Entry 4ZH2 (X-ray diffraction, 4.20 A resolution (low resolution: residue-level contacts below are approximate; hydrogen-bond / salt-bridge calls are withheld)); this record covers chains C and D of the 6 polymer chains in the assembly.

Chain C:
Molecule: DNA-directed RNA polymerase subunit beta
From: Escherichia coli (strain K12)
Notes: EC 2.7.7.6
UniProtKB: P0A8V2 (RPOB_ECOLI); residues 1-1342 here = UniProt positions 1-1342
Sequence (1342 residues; each row starts with the number of its first residue):
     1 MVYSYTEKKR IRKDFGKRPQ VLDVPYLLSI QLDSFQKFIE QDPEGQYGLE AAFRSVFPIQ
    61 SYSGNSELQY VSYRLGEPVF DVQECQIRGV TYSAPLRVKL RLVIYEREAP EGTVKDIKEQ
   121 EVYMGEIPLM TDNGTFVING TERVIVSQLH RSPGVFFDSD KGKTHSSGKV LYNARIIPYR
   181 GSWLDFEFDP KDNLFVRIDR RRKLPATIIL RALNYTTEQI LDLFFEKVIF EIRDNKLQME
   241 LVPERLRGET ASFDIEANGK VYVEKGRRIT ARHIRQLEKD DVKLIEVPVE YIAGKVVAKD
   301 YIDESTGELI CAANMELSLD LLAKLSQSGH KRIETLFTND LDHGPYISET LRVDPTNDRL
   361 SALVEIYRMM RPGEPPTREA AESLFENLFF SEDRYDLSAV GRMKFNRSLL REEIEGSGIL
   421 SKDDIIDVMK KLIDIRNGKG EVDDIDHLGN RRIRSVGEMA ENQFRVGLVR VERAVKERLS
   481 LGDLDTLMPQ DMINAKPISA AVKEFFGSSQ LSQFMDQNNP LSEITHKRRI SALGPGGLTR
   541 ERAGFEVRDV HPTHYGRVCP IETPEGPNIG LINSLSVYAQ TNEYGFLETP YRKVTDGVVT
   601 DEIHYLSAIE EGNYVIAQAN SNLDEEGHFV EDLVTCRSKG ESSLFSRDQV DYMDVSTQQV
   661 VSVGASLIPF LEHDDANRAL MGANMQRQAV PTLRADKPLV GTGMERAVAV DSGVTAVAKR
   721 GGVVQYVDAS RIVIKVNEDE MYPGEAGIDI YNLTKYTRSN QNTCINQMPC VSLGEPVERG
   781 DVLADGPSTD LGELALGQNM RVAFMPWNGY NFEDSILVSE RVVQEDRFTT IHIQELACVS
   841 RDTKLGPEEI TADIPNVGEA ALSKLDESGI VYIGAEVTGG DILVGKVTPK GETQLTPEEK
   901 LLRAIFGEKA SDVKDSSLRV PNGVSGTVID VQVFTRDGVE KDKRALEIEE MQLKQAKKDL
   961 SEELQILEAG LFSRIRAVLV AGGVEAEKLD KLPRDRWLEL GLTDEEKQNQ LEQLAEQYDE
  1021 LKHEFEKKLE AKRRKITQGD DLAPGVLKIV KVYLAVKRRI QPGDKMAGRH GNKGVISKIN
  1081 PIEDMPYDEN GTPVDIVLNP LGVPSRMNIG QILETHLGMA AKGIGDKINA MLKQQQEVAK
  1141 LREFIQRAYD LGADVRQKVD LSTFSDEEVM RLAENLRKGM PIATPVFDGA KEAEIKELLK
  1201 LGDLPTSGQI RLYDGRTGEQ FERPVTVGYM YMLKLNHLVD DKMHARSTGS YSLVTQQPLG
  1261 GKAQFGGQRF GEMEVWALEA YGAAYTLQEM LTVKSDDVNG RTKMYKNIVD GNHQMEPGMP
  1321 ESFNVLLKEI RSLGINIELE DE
Unresolved in the structure: 1-2
Swiss-Prot annotation at these positions:
  - modified residue (N6-acetyllysine): Lys-1022, Lys-1200
  - mutagenesis: Ile-561 (I561S: Resistant to antibiotics salinamide A and B), Ile-569 (I569S: Resistant to antibiotics salinamide A and B), Ala-665 (A665E: Resistant to antibiotics salinamide A and B), Asp-675 (D675A/G: Resistant to antibiotics salinamide A and B), Asn-677 (N677H/K: Resistant to antibiotics salinamide A and B), Leu-680 (L680M: Resistant to antibiotics salinamide A and B), Glu-813 (E813K: Disrupts the enzyme's active center)
Small-molecule neighbours: 4OB (N-hydroxy-N'-phenyl-3-(trifluoromethyl)benzenecarboximidamide): Val-550, His-551, Pro-552, Tyr-555, Arg-637, Gly-640, Glu-641, Ser-642
What the authors report for this chain:
  - binding site for 4OB: Pro-552, Tyr-555, Arg-637, Gly-640, Ser-642

Chain D:
Molecule: DNA-directed RNA polymerase subunit beta'
From: Escherichia coli (strain K12)
Notes: EC 2.7.7.6
UniProtKB: P0A8T7 (RPOC_ECOLI); numbering as in UniProt (aligned over 1-1407)
Sequence (1407 residues; row label = number of the first residue in the row):
     1 MKDLLKFLKA QTKTEEFDAI KIALASPDMI RSWSFGEVKK PETINYRTFK PERDGLFCAR
    61 IFGPVKDYEC LCGKYKRLKH RGVICEKCGV EVTQTKVRRE RMGHIELASP TAHIWFLKSL
   121 PSRIGLLLDM PLRDIERVLY FESYVVIEGG MTNLERQQIL TEEQYLDALE EFGDEFDAKM
   181 GAEAIQALLK SMDLEQECEQ LREELNETNS ETKRKKLTKR IKLLEAFVQS GNKPEWMILT
   241 VLPVLPPDLR PLVPLDGGRF ATSDLNDLYR RVINRNNRLK RLLDLAAPDI IVRNEKRMLQ
   301 EAVDALLDNG RRGRAITGSN KRPLKSLADM IKGKQGRFRQ NLLGKRVDYS GRSVITVGPY
   361 LRLHQCGLPK KMALELFKPF IYGKLELRGL ATTIKAAKKM VEREEAVVWD ILDEVIREHP
   421 VLLNRAPTLH RLGIQAFEPV LIEGKAIQLH PLVCAAYNAD FDGDQMAVHV PLTLEAQLEA
   481 RALMMSTNNI LSPANGEPII VPSQDVVLGL YYMTRDCVNA KGEGMVLTGP KEAERLYRSG
   541 LASLHARVKV RITEYEKDAN GELVAKTSLK DTTVGRAILW MIVPKGLPYS IVNQALGKKA
   601 ISKMLNTCYR ILGLKPTVIF ADQIMYTGFA YAARSGASVG IDDMVIPEKK HEIISEAEAE
   661 VAEIQEQFQS GLVTAGERYN KVIDIWAAAN DRVSKAMMDN LQTETVINRD GQEEKQVSFN
   721 SIYMMADSGA RGSAAQIRQL AGMRGLMAKP DGSIIETPIT ANFREGLNVL QYFISTHGAR
   781 KGLADTALKT ANSGYLTRRL VDVAQDLVVT EDDCGTHEGI MMTPVIEGGD VKEPLRDRVL
   841 GRVTAEDVLK PGTADILVPR NTLLHEQWCD LLEENSVDAV KVRSVVSCDT DFGVCAHCYG
   901 RDLARGHIIN KGEAIGVIAA QSIGEPGTQL TMRTFHIGGA ASRAAAESSI QVKNKGSIKL
   961 SNVKSVVNSS GKLVITSRNT ELKLIDEFGR TKESYKVPYG AVLAKGDGEQ VAGGETVANW
  1021 DPHTMPVITE VSGFVRFTDM IDGQTITRQT DELTGLSSLV VLDSAERTAG GKDLRPALKI
  1081 VDAQGNDVLI PGTDMPAQYF LPGKAIVQLE DGVQISSGDT LARIPQESGG TKDITGGLPR
  1141 VADLFEARRP KEPAILAEIS GIVSFGKETK GKRRLVITPV DGSDPYEEMI PKWRQLNVFE
  1201 GERVERGDVI SDGPEAPHDI LRLRGVHAVT RYIVNEVQDV YRLQGVKIND KHIEVIVRQM
  1261 LRKATIVNAG SSDFLEGEQV EYSRVKIANR ELEANGKVGA TYSRDLLGIT KASLATESFI
  1321 SAASFQETTR VLTEAAVAGK RDELRGLKEN VIVGRLIPAG TGYAYHQDRM RRRAAGEAPA
  1381 APQVTAEDAS ASLAELLNAG LGGSDNE
Unresolved in the structure: 1-7, 932-1134, 1377-1407
Swiss-Prot annotation at these positions:
  - binding site (Zn(2+)): Cys-70, Cys-72, Cys-85, Cys-88, Cys-814, Cys-888, Cys-895, Cys-898
  - binding site (Mg(2+)): Asp-460, Asp-462, Asp-464
  - modified residue: Lys-983 (N6-acetyllysine)
  - mutagenesis: Gln-504 (Q504P: Resistant to antibiotics salinamide A and B), Asn-690 (N690D: Resistant to antibiotics salinamide A and B), Met-697 (M697V: Resistant to antibiotics salinamide A and B), Ala-735 (A735T: Resistant to antibiotics salinamide A and B), Arg-738 (R738C/H/P/S: Resistant to antibiotics salinamide A and B), Ala-748 (A748E: Resistant to antibiotics salinamide A and B), Pro-758 (P758S/T: Resistant to antibiotics salinamide A and B), Phe-763 (F763C: Resistant to antibiotics salinamide A and B), Ser-775 (S775A: Resistant to antibiotics salinamide A and B), Ala-779 (A779T/V: Resistant to antibiotics salinamide A and B), Arg-780 (R780C: Resistant to antibiotics salinamide A and B), Gly-782 (G782A/C: Resistant to antibiotics salinamide A and B), 1 further mutagenesis entry in UniProt
Metal / ion sites: Zn2+ site 1: Cys-70, Cys-72, Cys-85, Cys-88; Mg2+ near Asp-460 (its only coordinating residue here); Zn2+ site 2: Cys-814, Cys-888, Cys-895, Cys-898
Small-molecule neighbours: 4OB (N-hydroxy-N'-phenyl-3-(trifluoromethyl)benzenecarboximidamide): Lys-749, Pro-750, Ile-755, Leu-770, Phe-773, Ile-774, His-777
What the authors report for this chain:
  - binding site for 4OB: Pro-750, Ile-755, Leu-770, Phe-773, Ile-774, His-777

How chain C and chain D interact:
Pairs across the interface - 346 pairs, chain C then chain D:
  Phe-545(C) / His-777(D)
  Phe-545(C) / Lys-781(D)
  Arg-548(C) / Arg-780(D)
  Asp-549(C) / Pro-750(D)
  Asp-549(C) / His-777(D)
  Asp-549(C) / Arg-780(D)
  Val-550(C) / Phe-773(D)
  Val-550(C) / His-777(D)
  Val-550(C) / Arg-780(D)
  His-551(C) / Phe-773(D)
  Tyr-555(C) / Val-769(D)
  Tyr-555(C) / Leu-770(D)
  Tyr-555(C) / Phe-773(D)
  Pro-560(C) / Phe-773(D)
  Pro-560(C) / Thr-776(D)
  Pro-560(C) / Arg-780(D)
  Ile-561(C) / Tyr-772(D)
  Ile-561(C) / Thr-776(D)
  Thr-563(C) / Arg-780(D)
  Glu-565(C) / Leu-783(D)
  Gly-570(C) / Arg-780(D)
  Asn-573(C) / Arg-780(D)
  Gln-618(C) / Val-769(D)
  Gln-618(C) / Leu-770(D)
  Ala-619(C) / Val-769(D)
  Asn-620(C) / Asn-768(D)
  Glu-641(C) / Lys-749(D)
  Thr-657(C) / Val-769(D)
  Val-660(C) / Val-769(D)
  Val-660(C) / Phe-773(D)
  Leu-671(C) / Tyr-772(D)
  Glu-672(C) / Leu-767(D)
  His-673(C) / Phe-763(D)
  His-673(C) / Arg-764(D)
  His-673(C) / Glu-765(D)
  His-673(C) / Gly-766(D)
  Asp-674(C) / Phe-763(D)
  Asp-674(C) / Tyr-772(D)
  Asp-675(C) / Arg-744(D)
  Asp-675(C) / Phe-763(D)
  Asp-675(C) / Tyr-772(D)
  Ala-676(C) / Tyr-772(D)
  Ala-676(C) / Ser-775(D)
  Ala-676(C) / Thr-776(D)
  Ala-676(C) / Ala-779(D)
  Asn-677(C) / Ala-779(D)
  Asn-677(C) / Leu-783(D)
  Ala-679(C) / Tyr-772(D)
  Leu-680(C) / Leu-783(D)
  Phe-804(C) / Ala-637(D)
  Phe-804(C) / Ser-638(D)
  Met-805(C) / Ala-633(D)
  Met-805(C) / Ala-637(D)
  Pro-806(C) / Asp-505(D)
  Pro-806(C) / Ala-632(D)
  Pro-806(C) / Ala-633(D)
  Pro-806(C) / Ala-637(D)
  Asn-808(C) / Pro-359(D)
  Asn-808(C) / Phe-629(D)
  Asn-808(C) / Ala-633(D)
  Gly-809(C) / Val-357(D)
  Gly-809(C) / Pro-359(D)
  Gly-809(C) / Phe-629(D)
  Tyr-810(C) / Val-357(D)
  Tyr-810(C) / Pro-359(D)
  Tyr-810(C) / Tyr-360(D)
  Asn-811(C) / Asp-505(D)
  Phe-812(C) / Val-357(D)
  Phe-812(C) / Pro-451(D)
  Phe-812(C) / Phe-461(D)
  Phe-812(C) / Ser-503(D)
  Phe-812(C) / Gln-504(D)
  Phe-812(C) / Asp-505(D)
  Phe-812(C) / Phe-629(D)
  Glu-813(C) / Asp-460(D)
  Glu-813(C) / Phe-461(D)
  Glu-813(C) / Gln-504(D)
  Asp-814(C) / Phe-461(D)
  Asp-814(C) / Asp-462(D)
  Ser-815(C) / Val-357(D)
  Ser-815(C) / Phe-461(D)
  Arg-841(C) / Asp-256(D)
  Arg-841(C) / Gly-257(D)
  Lys-844(C) / Arg-47(D)
  Lys-844(C) / Phe-49(D)
  Gln-894(C) / Lys-66(D)
  Pro-897(C) / Arg-77(D)
  Pro-1044(C) / Gly-257(D)
  Gln-1061(C) / Lys-445(D)
  Pro-1062(C) / Ala-446(D)
  Gly-1063(C) / Val-354(D)
  Gly-1063(C) / Ala-446(D)
  Lys-1065(C) / Asp-462(D)
  Lys-1065(C) / Gly-463(D)
  Lys-1073(C) / Asp-462(D)
  Gly-1074(C) / Phe-461(D)
  Val-1075(C) / Val-354(D)
  Val-1075(C) / Ile-355(D)
  Val-1075(C) / Phe-461(D)
  Val-1075(C) / Gly-463(D)
  Ser-1077(C) / Thr-356(D)
  Ser-1077(C) / Val-357(D)
  Asn-1099(C) / Asp-505(D)
  Pro-1100(C) / Ala-637(D)
  Pro-1100(C) / Val-639(D)
  Leu-1101(C) / Gln-504(D)
  Leu-1101(C) / Asp-505(D)
  Leu-1101(C) / Leu-508(D)
  Leu-1101(C) / Met-725(D)
  Leu-1101(C) / Ala-730(D)
  Leu-1101(C) / Arg-731(D)
  Val-1103(C) / Val-639(D)
  Pro-1104(C) / Met-725(D)
  Ser-1105(C) / Arg-731(D)
  Ser-1105(C) / Gln-736(D)
  Arg-1106(C) / Arg-731(D)
  Met-1107(C) / Gln-736(D)
  Met-1107(C) / Leu-740(D)
  Met-1107(C) / Phe-763(D)
  Ile-1109(C) / Met-644(D)
  Ile-1109(C) / Leu-740(D)
  Ile-1109(C) / Phe-763(D)
  Ile-1112(C) / Val-639(D)
  Ile-1112(C) / Ile-641(D)
  Leu-1113(C) / Ile-641(D)
  His-1116(C) / Ile-641(D)
  Phe-1187(C) / Leu-767(D)
  Phe-1187(C) / Tyr-772(D)
  Glu-1192(C) / Ile-641(D)
  Glu-1192(C) / Asp-642(D)
  Glu-1192(C) / Arg-764(D)
  Lys-1196(C) / Asp-642(D)
  Ser-1207(C) / Asp-642(D)
  Gln-1209(C) / Ser-638(D)
  Gln-1209(C) / Gly-640(D)
  Glu-1219(C) / Arg-538(D)
  Glu-1219(C) / Arg-634(D)
  Phe-1221(C) / Ala-633(D)
  Phe-1221(C) / Arg-634(D)
  Glu-1222(C) / Tyr-512(D)
  Glu-1222(C) / Tyr-537(D)
  Glu-1222(C) / Arg-634(D)
  Glu-1222(C) / Ser-635(D)
  Glu-1222(C) / Gly-636(D)
  Arg-1223(C) / Tyr-512(D)
  Arg-1223(C) / Ser-635(D)
  Arg-1223(C) / Gly-636(D)
  Arg-1223(C) / Ala-637(D)
  Arg-1223(C) / Phe-719(D)
  Arg-1223(C) / Asn-720(D)
  Arg-1223(C) / Ser-721(D)
  Arg-1223(C) / Met-724(D)
  Pro-1224(C) / Gly-636(D)
  Val-1225(C) / Gly-636(D)
  Val-1225(C) / Ser-638(D)
  Thr-1226(C) / Ser-638(D)
  Thr-1226(C) / Val-639(D)
  Thr-1226(C) / Gly-640(D)
  Val-1239(C) / Lys-445(D)
  Asp-1240(C) / Lys-445(D)
  Lys-1242(C) / Arg-352(D)
  Lys-1242(C) / Val-354(D)
  Lys-1242(C) / Gln-465(D)
  Met-1243(C) / Arg-352(D)
  Met-1243(C) / Ser-353(D)
  Met-1243(C) / Met-372(D)
  Met-1243(C) / Lys-445(D)
  His-1244(C) / Gly-351(D)
  His-1244(C) / Arg-352(D)
  Ala-1245(C) / Ser-350(D)
  Ala-1245(C) / Glu-375(D)
  Arg-1246(C) / Asp-348(D)
  Arg-1246(C) / Tyr-349(D)
  Arg-1246(C) / Ser-350(D)
  Arg-1246(C) / Leu-376(D)
  Ser-1247(C) / Asp-348(D)
  Ser-1247(C) / Tyr-349(D)
  Ser-1247(C) / Glu-375(D)
  Ser-1247(C) / Leu-376(D)
  Thr-1248(C) / Asp-348(D)
  Tyr-1251(C) / Asp-348(D)
  Leu-1253(C) / Arg-99(D)
  Leu-1253(C) / Pro-251(D)
  Val-1254(C) / Arg-99(D)
  Gln-1256(C) / Lys-96(D)
  Gln-1256(C) / Arg-99(D)
  Gln-1257(C) / Gln-340(D)
  Gln-1257(C) / Lys-345(D)
  Pro-1258(C) / Arg-346(D)
  Pro-1258(C) / Val-347(D)
  Pro-1258(C) / Asp-348(D)
  Phe-1265(C) / Arg-352(D)
  Gly-1267(C) / Arg-346(D)
  Gly-1267(C) / Val-347(D)
  Gly-1267(C) / Ser-350(D)
  Gln-1268(C) / Lys-345(D)
  Gln-1268(C) / Arg-346(D)
  Gln-1268(C) / Val-347(D)
  Gln-1268(C) / Ser-350(D)
  Gln-1268(C) / Gly-351(D)
  Gln-1268(C) / Arg-352(D)
  Gln-1268(C) / Ala-467(D)
  Arg-1269(C) / Gly-344(D)
  Arg-1269(C) / Lys-345(D)
  Arg-1269(C) / Arg-346(D)
  Phe-1270(C) / Gly-344(D)
  Phe-1270(C) / Lys-345(D)
  Phe-1270(C) / Val-347(D)
  Phe-1270(C) / His-469(D)
  Gly-1271(C) / Leu-342(D)
  Gly-1271(C) / Leu-343(D)
  Gly-1271(C) / Gly-344(D)
  Glu-1272(C) / Leu-342(D)
  Glu-1272(C) / Arg-798(D)
  Glu-1272(C) / Lys-1348(D)
  Met-1273(C) / Thr-428(D)
  Glu-1274(C) / Asn-424(D)
  Glu-1274(C) / Thr-428(D)
  Glu-1274(C) / Ile-434(D)
  Trp-1276(C) / Arg-798(D)
  Trp-1276(C) / Val-801(D)
  Trp-1276(C) / Val-917(D)
  Trp-1276(C) / Gln-921(D)
  Trp-1276(C) / Lys-1348(D)
  Ala-1277(C) / Ile-434(D)
  Ala-1277(C) / Gln-921(D)
  Leu-1278(C) / Met-484(D)
  Glu-1279(C) / Gln-805(D)
  Glu-1279(C) / Ala-914(D)
  Glu-1279(C) / Leu-1347(D)
  Glu-1279(C) / Val-1351(D)
  Glu-1279(C) / Ile-1357(D)
  Ala-1280(C) / Arg-431(D)
  Ala-1280(C) / Glu-913(D)
  Ala-1280(C) / Ile-918(D)
  Ala-1280(C) / Gln-921(D)
  Tyr-1281(C) / Arg-431(D)
  Tyr-1281(C) / Leu-432(D)
  Tyr-1281(C) / Ile-434(D)
  Tyr-1281(C) / Gln-435(D)
  Tyr-1281(C) / Met-484(D)
  Tyr-1281(C) / Asn-489(D)
  Gly-1282(C) / Leu-483(D)
  Gly-1282(C) / Gly-1360(D)
  Gly-1282(C) / Thr-1361(D)
  Ala-1283(C) / Glu-479(D)
  Ala-1283(C) / Leu-483(D)
  Ala-1283(C) / Thr-1361(D)
  Ala-1284(C) / Glu-479(D)
  Ala-1284(C) / Leu-1356(D)
  Ala-1284(C) / Ile-1357(D)
  Ala-1284(C) / Thr-1361(D)
  Ala-1284(C) / Gly-1362(D)
  Tyr-1285(C) / Glu-475(D)
  Tyr-1285(C) / Glu-479(D)
  Tyr-1285(C) / Leu-1356(D)
  Tyr-1285(C) / Thr-1361(D)
  Thr-1286(C) / Ala-476(D)
  Thr-1286(C) / Glu-479(D)
  Leu-1287(C) / Ile-1357(D)
  Gln-1288(C) / Gly-1354(D)
  Gln-1288(C) / Arg-1355(D)
  Gln-1288(C) / Leu-1356(D)
  Glu-1289(C) / Val-470(D)
  Glu-1289(C) / Pro-471(D)
  Glu-1289(C) / Leu-472(D)
  Glu-1289(C) / Thr-473(D)
  Glu-1289(C) / Ala-476(D)
  Met-1290(C) / Val-347(D)
  Met-1290(C) / His-469(D)
  Leu-1291(C) / Lys-345(D)
  Leu-1291(C) / Val-1351(D)
  Leu-1291(C) / Gly-1354(D)
  Thr-1292(C) / Gly-1354(D)
  Lys-1294(C) / Val-347(D)
  Lys-1294(C) / Asp-348(D)
  Lys-1294(C) / Val-470(D)
  Lys-1294(C) / Leu-472(D)
  Ser-1295(C) / Lys-345(D)
  Ser-1295(C) / Arg-346(D)
  Asp-1296(C) / Lys-345(D)
  Val-1298(C) / Lys-96(D)
  Met-1304(C) / Leu-472(D)
  Tyr-1305(C) / Tyr-349(D)
  Tyr-1305(C) / Pro-379(D)
  Tyr-1305(C) / Tyr-382(D)
  Ile-1308(C) / Pro-379(D)
  Ile-1308(C) / Phe-380(D)
  Val-1309(C) / Pro-379(D)
  Val-1309(C) / Gly-383(D)
  His-1313(C) / Phe-380(D)
  His-1313(C) / Leu-472(D)
  His-1313(C) / Thr-473(D)
  His-1313(C) / Leu-474(D)
  His-1313(C) / Gln-477(D)
  Gln-1314(C) / Thr-473(D)
  Pro-1320(C) / Val-1353(D)
  Pro-1320(C) / Gly-1354(D)
  Glu-1321(C) / Arg-99(D)
  Ser-1322(C) / Gln-340(D)
  Ser-1322(C) / Asn-341(D)
  Ser-1322(C) / Lys-345(D)
  Phe-1323(C) / Ile-20(D)
  Phe-1323(C) / Ile-1352(D)
  Phe-1323(C) / Val-1353(D)
  Val-1325(C) / Arg-99(D)
  Val-1325(C) / Leu-249(D)
  Leu-1326(C) / Arg-339(D)
  Lys-1328(C) / Glu-100(D)
  Lys-1328(C) / Leu-245(D)
  Glu-1329(C) / Met-330(D)
  Glu-1329(C) / Ile-331(D)
  Ile-1330(C) / Ile-331(D)
  Ile-1330(C) / Leu-1332(D)
  Arg-1331(C) / Trp-33(D)
  Ser-1332(C) / Pro-243(D)
  Ser-1332(C) / Leu-327(D)
  Leu-1333(C) / His-113(D)
  Leu-1333(C) / Trp-115(D)
  Leu-1333(C) / Leu-307(D)
  Gly-1334(C) / Ala-23(D)
  Gly-1334(C) / Leu-24(D)
  Gly-1334(C) / Ala-25(D)
  Gly-1334(C) / His-113(D)
  Ile-1335(C) / Ile-22(D)
  Ile-1335(C) / Ala-23(D)
  Ile-1335(C) / Phe-116(D)
  Ile-1335(C) / Ala-1336(D)
  Asn-1336(C) / Lys-21(D)
  Asn-1336(C) / Ile-22(D)
  Asn-1336(C) / Ala-23(D)
  Asn-1336(C) / Leu-24(D)
  Asn-1336(C) / Met-29(D)
  Asn-1336(C) / Trp-33(D)
  Ile-1337(C) / Lys-21(D)
  Glu-1338(C) / Ile-20(D)
  Glu-1338(C) / Lys-21(D)
  Glu-1338(C) / Met-29(D)
  Leu-1339(C) / Phe-17(D)
  Glu-1340(C) / Asp-18(D)
  Glu-1340(C) / Lys-21(D)
  Glu-1340(C) / Arg-1341(D)
  Asp-1341(C) / Asp-18(D)
  Glu-1342(C) / Glu-15(D)
  Glu-1342(C) / Glu-16(D)
  Glu-1342(C) / Asp-18(D)
Interface residues without a listed pair, chain C (164 interface residues in all): Pro-552, His-554, Ile-569, Arg-637, Trp-807, Gly-1045, Ile-1076, Thr-1206, Thr-1217, His-1237, Gly-1249, Thr-1255, Gly-1266, Val-1275, Met-1315, Gly-1318, Met-1319
Interface residues without a listed pair, chain D (181 interface residues in all): Ala-19, Met-102, Leu-239, Asp-248, Val-253, Lys-378, Leu-422, Ala-426, Gln-448, Cys-454, Ala-459, Ala-630, Asp-643, Ile-722, Gly-732, Gln-739, Ala-784, Phe-1319, Ile-1320, Ala-1359, Arg-1373

Summary:
Chain C and chain D form an interface of 164 and 181 residues respectively. Compound 4OB is bound between
chain C and chain D. The paper reports a binding site for 4OB at Pro-552(C), Tyr-555(C) and Pro-750(D) among
others.
Here chain C is DNA-directed RNA polymerase subunit beta and chain D is DNA-directed RNA polymerase subunit
beta', both from Escherichia coli (strain K12). Entry 4ZH2 (Crystal structure of Escherichia coli RNA
polymerase in complex with CBR703) was determined by X-ray diffraction, deposited together with 4ZH3 and 4ZH4.
